8B58 - chains A and C; structure by X-ray diffraction, 1.10 A resolution.

# Chain A
Protein: Peptidyl-prolyl cis-trans isomerase
Source organism: Toxoplasma gondii
Notes: EC 5.2.1.8
UniProtKB: A0A7J6KAD1 (A0A7J6KAD1_TOXGO); numbering as in UniProt (aligned over 1-211)
Amino-acid sequence (211 residues; numbered 1 to 211; the number before each row is that of its first residue):
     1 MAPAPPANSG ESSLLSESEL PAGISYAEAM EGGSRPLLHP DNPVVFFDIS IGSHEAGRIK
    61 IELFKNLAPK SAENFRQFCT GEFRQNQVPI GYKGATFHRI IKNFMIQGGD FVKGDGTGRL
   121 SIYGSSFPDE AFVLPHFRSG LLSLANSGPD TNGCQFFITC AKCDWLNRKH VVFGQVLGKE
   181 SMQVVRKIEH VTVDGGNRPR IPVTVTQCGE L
Not modelled in the structure: 1-12
From the paper describing this entry:
  - binding site for Cyclosporin A: R99, F104, M105, Q107, G116, A145, N146, S147, Q155, F157, W165, L166, H170
  - catalytic residues: R99 (proposed by the authors, not directly observed)

# Chain C
Protein: Cyclosporin A
Amino-acid sequence (11 residues; numbered 1 to 11; the number before each row is that of its first residue):
     1 ALLVTAGLVL A
Modified residues: A1 (D-alanine; DAL); L2, L3, L8, L10 (N-methylleucine; MLE); V4 (N-methylvaline; MVA); T5 (4-methyl-4-[(E)-2-butenyl]-4,N-methyl-threonine; BMT); A6 (alpha-aminobutyric acid; ABA); G7 (sarcosine; SAR)
Covalently attached groups: covalent link A1-A11

# Chain A / chain C interface
Contacting residue pairs (25):
  R99(A) with L3(C), hydrogen bond (side chain-backbone); V4(C); T5(C); V9(C)
  F104(A) with L2(C); L3(C); V4(C)
  M105(A) with V4(C)
  Q107(A) with V4(C); T5(C), hydrogen bond (side chain-backbone)
  G116(A) with A6(C); G7(C), hydrogen bond (backbone-backbone)
  A145(A) with V4(C); A6(C)
  N146(A) with V4(C), hydrogen bond (backbone-backbone); T5(C); A6(C), hydrogen bond (backbone-backbone)
  S147(A) with T5(C); A6(C), hydrogen bond (side chain-backbone)
  Q155(A) with A6(C)
  F157(A) with V4(C)
  W165(A) with L2(C), hydrogen bond (side chain-backbone)
  L166(A) with L2(C); V4(C)
  H170(A) with V4(C), hydrogen bond (side chain-backbone)
Interface residues without a listed pair, chain A (14 interface residues in all): T117

# Overview
Chain A and chain C form an interface of 14 and 7 residues respectively; the contacts include 8 hydrogen
bonds. Among the polar pairs are R99(A)-L3(C), Q107(A)-T5(C) and S147(A)-A6(C). The paper reports the
catalytic residue R99(A); a binding site for Cyclosporin A at R99(A), F104(A) and M105(A) among others.
Here chain A is Peptidyl-prolyl cis-trans isomerase (Toxoplasma gondii) and chain C is Cyclosporin A. Entry
8B58 (Crystal Structure of Cyclophilin TgCyp23 from Toxoplasma gondii in complex with Cyclosporin A) was
determined by X-ray diffraction.
